PDB entry 6XF8 | electron microscopy, 6.50 A resolution (low resolution: residue-level contacts below are approximate; hydrogen-bond / salt-bridge calls are withheld) | chains K and G of the 9 polymer chains in the assembly

Chain K:
Protein: Outer capsid protein mu-1
Organism: Reovirus type 1 (strain Lang)
UniProt: P11077 (MU1_REOVL); numbering as in UniProt (aligned over 43-675)
Sequence (633 residues; each row starts with the number of its first residue):
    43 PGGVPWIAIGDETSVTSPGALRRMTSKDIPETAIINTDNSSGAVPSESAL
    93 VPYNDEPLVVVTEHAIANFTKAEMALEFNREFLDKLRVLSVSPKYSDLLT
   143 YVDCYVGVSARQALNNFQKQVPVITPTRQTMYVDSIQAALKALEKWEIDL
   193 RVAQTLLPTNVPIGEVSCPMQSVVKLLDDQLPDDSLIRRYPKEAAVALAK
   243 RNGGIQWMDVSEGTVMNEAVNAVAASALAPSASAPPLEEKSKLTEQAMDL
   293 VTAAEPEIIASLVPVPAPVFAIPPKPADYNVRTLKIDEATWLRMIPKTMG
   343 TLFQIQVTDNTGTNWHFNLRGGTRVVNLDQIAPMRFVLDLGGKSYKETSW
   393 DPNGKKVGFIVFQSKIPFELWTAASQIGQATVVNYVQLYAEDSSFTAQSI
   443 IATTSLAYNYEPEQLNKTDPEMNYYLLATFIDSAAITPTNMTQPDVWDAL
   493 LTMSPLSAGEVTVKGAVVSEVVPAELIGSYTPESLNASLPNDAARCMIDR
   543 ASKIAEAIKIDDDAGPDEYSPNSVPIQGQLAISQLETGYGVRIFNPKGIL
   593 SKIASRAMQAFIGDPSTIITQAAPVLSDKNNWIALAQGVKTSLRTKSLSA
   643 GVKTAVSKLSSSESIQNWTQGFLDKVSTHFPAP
Not modelled in the structure: 72-96
Sequence notes: conflict Leu-344 (Pro in P11077), Phe-359 (Leu in P11077)

Chain G:
Protein: Outer capsid protein sigma-3
Organism: Reovirus type 1 (strain Lang)
UniProt: P07939 (SIGM3_REOVL); residues 1-365 here = UniProt positions 1-365
Sequence (365 residues; numbered 1 to 365; the number before each row is that of its first residue):
     1 MEVCLPNGHQIVDLINNAFEGRVSIYSAQEGWDKTISAQPDMMVCGGAVV
    51 CMHCLGVVGSLQRKLKHLPHHRCNQQIRHQDYVDVQFADRVTAHWKRGML
   101 SFVCQMHAMMNDVSPEDLDRVRTEGGSLVELNWLQVDPNSMFRSIHSSWT
   151 DPLQVVDDLDTKLDQYWTALNLMIDSSDLVPNFMMRDPSHAFNGVRLEGD
   201 ARQTQFSRTFDSRSSLEWGVMVYDYSELEHDPSKGRAYRKELVTPARDFG
   251 HFGLSHYSRATTPILGKMPAVFSGMLTGNCKMYPFIKGTAKLKTVRKLVD
   301 SVNHAWGVEKIRYALGPGGMTGWYNRTMQQAPIVLTPAALTMFSDTTKFG
   351 DLDYPVMIGDPMILG
Sequence notes: conflict Cys-104 (Ala in P07939), Asn-325 (Asp in P07939)

How chain K and chain G interact:
Contacting residue pairs - 72 pairs, chain K then chain G:
  Thr-332(K) with Leu-315(G); Pro-317(G)
  Pro-338(K) with Ile-333(G)
  Val-503(K) with Arg-312(G); Pro-317(G)
  Thr-504(K) with Arg-312(G); Gly-316(G); Pro-317(G)
  Val-505(K) with Ile-311(G); Arg-312(G); Tyr-313(G); Ala-314(G); Gly-316(G)
  Lys-506(K) with Val-308(G); Glu-309(G); Lys-310(G); Ile-311(G); Arg-312(G); Tyr-313(G); Ala-314(G); Leu-315(G); Gly-316(G)
  Gly-507(K) with Ile-311(G); Arg-312(G); Tyr-313(G); Ala-314(G); Leu-315(G); Gly-316(G); Pro-317(G)
  Ala-508(K) with Ile-311(G); Arg-312(G); Tyr-313(G); Leu-315(G); Gly-316(G); Pro-317(G); Gly-319(G)
  Val-509(K) with Arg-312(G); Gly-316(G); Pro-317(G); Gly-318(G)
  Val-510(K) with Arg-312(G)
  Val-514(K) with Tyr-313(G)
  Glu-517(K) with Tyr-313(G)
  Ser-526(K) with His-9(G)
  Glu-578(K) with His-70(G)
  Thr-579(K) with His-70(G)
  Gly-580(K) with Pro-69(G); His-70(G); His-71(G)
  Tyr-581(K) with Leu-68(G); Pro-69(G); His-70(G); His-71(G); Arg-72(G); Cys-73(G); Asn-74(G); Gln-75(G)
  Gly-582(K) with Leu-68(G); Pro-69(G); His-70(G); His-71(G)
  Val-583(K) with His-67(G); Leu-68(G); Pro-69(G); His-70(G)
  Arg-584(K) with Pro-69(G); His-70(G)
  Gln-613(K) with Asn-7(G); Ala-314(G)
  Ala-614(K) with Cys-4(G)
  Pro-616(K) with Gln-62(G); Arg-63(G)
Other interface residues (no listed pair), chain K (29 interface residues in all): Asp-329, Arg-335, Lys-339, Ser-521, Thr-523, Ile-585
Other interface residues (no listed pair), chain G (34 interface residues in all): Met-1, Leu-5, His-53, Cys-54, Arg-326, Gln-330, Val-334

In short:
The interface between chain K and chain G involves 29 residues on one side and 34 on the other.
Chain K is Outer capsid protein mu-1 and chain G is Outer capsid protein sigma-3, both from Reovirus type 1
(strain Lang); the structure, DLP 5 fold, was determined by electron microscopy together with 6XF7, 6ZTS, 6ZTY
and 6ZTZ from the same study.
